PDB entry 8UJL | X-ray diffraction, 1.91 A resolution | chain A

[Chain A]
Name: CTD nuclear envelope phosphatase 1, Nuclear envelope phosphatase-regulatory subunit 1
From: Homo sapiens
UniProtKB: chimeric construct of O95476, H3BUT5: residues 2-206 from O95476 (CNEP1_HUMAN) positions 40-244 (UniProt number = residue number + 38); residues 239-270 from H3BUT5 positions 59-90 (UniProt number = residue number - 180)
Sequence (276 residues; numbered 1 to 276; the number before each row is that of its first residue):
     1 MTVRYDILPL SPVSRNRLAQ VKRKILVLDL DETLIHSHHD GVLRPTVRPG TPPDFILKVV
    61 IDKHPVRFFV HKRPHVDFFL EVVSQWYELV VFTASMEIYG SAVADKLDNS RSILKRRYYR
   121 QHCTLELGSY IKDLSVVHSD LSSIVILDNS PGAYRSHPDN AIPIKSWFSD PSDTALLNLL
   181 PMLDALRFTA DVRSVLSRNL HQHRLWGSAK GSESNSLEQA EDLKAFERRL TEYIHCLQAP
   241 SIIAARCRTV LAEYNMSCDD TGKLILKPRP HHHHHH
Disordered / not traced: 1-6, 42-49, 200-206, 240-276
Sequence notes: initiating methionine (1); linker (207-238); expression tag (271-276)
Reported in the primary citation:
  - catalytic residues: Asp29
  - mutagenesis - D29E: abolished catalytic activity
  - mutagenesis - E32S, R120A: decreased catalytic activity on pNPP
  - mutagenesis - E32S: decreased catalytic activity on lipin 1alpha
  - interface residues: Arg120
  - mutagenesis - R120A: abolished catalytic activity on lipin 1alpha
  - mutagenesis - S194D, V195E: decreased stability in response to sNEP1R1
  - disease-associated variants - L34H, W167R: decreased stability (proposed by the authors, not directly observed)
  - binding site for CTD nuclear envelope phosphatase 1, Nuclear envelope phosphatase-regulatory subunit 1 (chain A): Arg120

[Summary]
The paper reports the catalytic residue Asp29; E32S and R120A reduce catalytic activity on pNPP; 7
substitutions were tested in all.
Chain A is CTD nuclear envelope phosphatase 1, Nuclear envelope phosphatase-regulatory subunit 1 (Homo
sapiens); the structure, Crystal structure of human CTDNEP1-NEP1R1 protein phosphatase complex, was determined
by X-ray diffraction (same publication as 8UJM).
